3BU1 - chain A; structure by X-ray diffraction, 1.40 A resolution.

== Chain A ==
Molecule: Lipocalin
Source organism: Argas monolakensis
UniProtKB: Q09JX9 (Q09JX9_9ACAR); residues 1-147 here correspond to UniProt positions 17-163 (UniProt number = residue number + 16)
Sequence (148 residues; numbered 0 to 147; the number before each row is that of its first residue; numbering starts at 0):
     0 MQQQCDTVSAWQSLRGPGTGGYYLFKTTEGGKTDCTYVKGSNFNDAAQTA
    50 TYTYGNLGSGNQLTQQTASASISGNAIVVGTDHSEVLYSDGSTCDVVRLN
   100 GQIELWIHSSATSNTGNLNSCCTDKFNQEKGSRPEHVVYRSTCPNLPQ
Not modelled in the structure: 0-3
Sequence notes: initiating methionine (0)
Cystine bridges: Cys-4/Cys-120, Cys-34/Cys-142, Cys-93/Cys-121
Small-molecule neighbours: histamine (HSM): Ser-12, Leu-13, Tyr-21, Val-37, Tyr-51, Ile-76, Ser-83, Asp-94, Val-96, Trp-105

== In short ==
Chain A binds histamine.
Chain A is Lipocalin (Argas monolakensis); the structure, Crystal structure of monomine-histamine complex, was
determined by X-ray diffraction, deposited together with 3BRN and 3BU9.
